1SX3 - chains A and L of the 14 polymer chains in the assembly; structure by X-ray diffraction, 2.00 A resolution.

== Chain A (and L) ==
Name: groEL protein
Source organism: Escherichia coli
Notes: chain L of this document is another copy of the same molecule, construct and numbering; everything in this record applies to it too
UniProtKB: P0A6F5 (CH60_ECOLI); residues 2-526 here correspond to UniProt positions 1-525 (UniProt number = residue number - 1)
Sequence (525 residues; numbered 2 to 526; the number before each row is that of its first residue):
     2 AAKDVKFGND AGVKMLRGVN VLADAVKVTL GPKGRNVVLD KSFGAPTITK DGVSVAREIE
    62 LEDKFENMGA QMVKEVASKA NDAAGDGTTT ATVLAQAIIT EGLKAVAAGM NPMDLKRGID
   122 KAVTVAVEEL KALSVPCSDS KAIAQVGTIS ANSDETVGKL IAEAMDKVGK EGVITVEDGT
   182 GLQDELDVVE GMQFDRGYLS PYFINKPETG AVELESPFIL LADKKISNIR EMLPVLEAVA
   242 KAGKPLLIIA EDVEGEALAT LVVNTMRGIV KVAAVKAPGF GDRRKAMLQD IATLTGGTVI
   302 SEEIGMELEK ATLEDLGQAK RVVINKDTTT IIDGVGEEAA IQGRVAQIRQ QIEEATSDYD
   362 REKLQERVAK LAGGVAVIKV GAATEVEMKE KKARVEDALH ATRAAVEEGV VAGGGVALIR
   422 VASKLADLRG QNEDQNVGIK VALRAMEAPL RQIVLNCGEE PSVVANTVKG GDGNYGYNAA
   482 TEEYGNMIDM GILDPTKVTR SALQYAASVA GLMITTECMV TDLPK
Construct notes: engineered mutation G13 (Arg12 in P0A6F5), V126 (Ala125 in P0A6F5)
Metal / ion sites: K+: T30, K51 (together with ATP-gamma-S); Mg2+: D87 (together with ATP-gamma-S)
Small-molecule neighbours: ATP-gamma-S (AGS; phosphothiophosphoric acid-adenylate ester): T30, L31, G32, P33, D52, G53, V54, D87, G88, T89, T90, T91, G414, G415, G416, I454, Y478, N479, A480, A481, M488, I493, L494, D495

== Chain A / chain L interface ==
Residue-residue contacts (6):
  E461(A) - S463(L)  hydrogen bond
  S463(A) - E461(L)  hydrogen bond
  S463(A) - V464(L)
  V464(A) - S463(L)
  V464(A) - N467(L)
  N467(A) - V464(L)
Also at the interface, not in a pair above, chain A (5 interface residues in all): R452

== Overview ==
The interface between chain A and chain L involves 5 residues on one side and 4 on the other; the contacts
include 2 hydrogen bonds. Its one hydrogen-bonded contact is E461(A)-S463(L). Chain A binds ATP-gamma-S.
T30(A) and K51(A) coordinate K+.
Both chains are groEL protein (Escherichia coli). Entry 1SX3 (GroEL14-(ATPgammaS)14) was determined by X-ray
diffraction, deposited together with 1SS8, 1SVT and 1SX4.
